PDB entry 8OH8 | X-ray diffraction, 2.12 A resolution | chains BBB and DDD of the 4 polymer chains in the assembly

Chain BBB (and DDD):
Name: Uricase
Organism: Gallus gallus
Notes: EC 1.7.3.3; chain DDD of this document is another copy of the same molecule, construct and numbering; everything in this record applies to it too
Reference sequence: A0A8V0ZED1 (A0A8V0ZED1_CHICK); residues 1-320 here = UniProt positions 1-320
Amino-acid sequence (343 residues; numbered -22 to 320; the number before each row is that of its first residue; numbers below 1 keep their minus sign (Met-22 is residue -22)):
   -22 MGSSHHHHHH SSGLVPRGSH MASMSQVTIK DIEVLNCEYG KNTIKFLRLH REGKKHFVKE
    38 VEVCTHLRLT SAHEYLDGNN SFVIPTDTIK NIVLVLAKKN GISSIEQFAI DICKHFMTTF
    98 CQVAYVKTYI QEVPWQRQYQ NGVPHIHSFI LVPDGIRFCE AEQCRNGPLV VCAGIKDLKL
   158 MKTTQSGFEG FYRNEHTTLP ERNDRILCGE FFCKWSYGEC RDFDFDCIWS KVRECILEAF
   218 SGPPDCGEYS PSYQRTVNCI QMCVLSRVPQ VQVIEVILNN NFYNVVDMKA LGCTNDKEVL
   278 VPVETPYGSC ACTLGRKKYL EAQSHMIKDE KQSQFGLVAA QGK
Disordered / not traced: -22 to -3, 301-320 (chain DDD: -22 to 3, 302-320)
Sequence notes: initiating methionine (-22); expression tag (-21 to 0)
Ligand contacts:
  - 8-azaxanthine (AZA), molecule 1: Tyr16, Val60, Pro62, Thr63, Asp64
  - 8-azaxanthine (AZA), molecule 2: Phe165, Leu176, Arg182, Ser229, Tyr230, Gln231
What the authors report for this chain:
  - mutagenesis - Y230H, Y230V: decreased catalytic activity

How chain BBB and chain DDD interact:
Residue-residue contacts (4; chain BBB residue first):
  His173(BBB) with Leu268(DDD)
  Thr175(BBB) with Leu268(DDD)
  Leu268(BBB) with His173(DDD); Thr175(DDD)
Also at the interface, not in a pair above, chain BBB (7 interface residues in all): Glu172, Ala267, Glu281, Thr282
Also at the interface, not in a pair above, chain DDD (7 interface residues in all): Glu172, Ala267, Glu281, Thr282

In short:
Chain BBB and chain DDD each contribute 7 residues to their interface. Bound to chain BBB: 8-azaxanthine. The
paper reports that Y230H and Y230V of chain BBB reduce catalytic activity.
Both chains are Uricase (Gallus gallus). Entry 8OH8 (Crystal structure of the cysteine-rich Gallus gallus
urate oxidase in complex with the 8-azaxanthine inhibitor under ...) was determined by X-ray diffraction
together with 8OFK, 8OIH and 8OIW from the same study.
